PDB entry 5L8R | X-ray diffraction, 2.60 A resolution | chains C and D of the 16 polymer chains in the assembly

# Chain C
Molecule: Photosystem I iron-sulfur center
From: Pisum sativum
Notes: EC 1.97.1.12
UniProtKB: P10793 (PSAC_PEA); numbering as in UniProt (aligned over 1-81)
Chain sequence (81 residues; each row starts with the number of its first residue):
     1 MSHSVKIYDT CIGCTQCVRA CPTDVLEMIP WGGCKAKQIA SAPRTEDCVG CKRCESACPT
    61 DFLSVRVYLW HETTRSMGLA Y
Unresolved in the structure: 1
Ion coordination: 4Fe-4S cluster Fe site 1: C11, C14, C17; 4Fe-4S cluster Fe site 2: C21, C48, C51, C54
Ligand contacts:
  - 4Fe-4S cluster (SF4), molecule 1: V5, C21, P22, T23, V25, L26, C48, V49, G50, C51, K52, R53, C54, V67
  - 4Fe-4S cluster (SF4), molecule 2: I7, C11, I12, G13, C14, T15, Q16, C17, M28, A40, A57, C58, P59, T60, S64, V65
Swiss-Prot annotation at these positions:
  - binding site ([4Fe-4S] cluster): C11, C14, C17, C21, C48, C51, C54, C58

# Chain D
Molecule: PsaD
From: Pisum sativum
Chain sequence (143 residues; numbered 69 to 211; the number before each row is that of its first residue):
    69 GFTPPELDPN TPSPIFGGST GGLLRKAQVE EFYVITWESP KEQIFEMPTG GAAIMREGPN
   129 LLKLARKEQC LALGTRLRSK YKIKYQFYRV FPSGEVQYLH PKDGVYPEKV NPGRQGVGVN
   189 FRSIGKNVSP IEVKFTGKQP YDL

# Interface between chain C and chain D
Contacting residue pairs (77):
  S4(C) with Y209(D)
  K6(C) with G186(D); N188(D); Y209(D); D210(D), salt bridge
  I7(C) with G186(D), hydrogen bond (backbone-backbone); V187(D); N188(D), hydrogen bond (backbone-backbone)
  Y8(C) with N188(D); R190(D); I192(D), hydrophobic; N195(D), hydrogen bond; Y209(D)
  D9(C) with N188(D), hydrogen bond (backbone-backbone); F189(D); R190(D), hydrogen bond (side chain-backbone); S191(D), hydrogen bond (side chain-backbone)
  T10(C) with S191(D)
  T15(C) with E176(D)
  V18(C) with P175(D); E176(D)
  R19(C) with E176(D)
  C21(C) with L139(D)
  P22(C) with E136(D); L139(D)
  T23(C) with K135(D), hydrogen bond (backbone-side chain); L139(D)
  D24(C) with K135(D), hydrogen bond (backbone-side chain); L139(D); H168(D); P175(D)
  L26(C) with P175(D)
  E27(C) with P175(D); R182(D)
  M28(C) with P175(D), hydrogen bond (backbone-backbone); E176(D); V178(D); N179(D); R182(D), hydrogen bond (backbone-side chain)
  I29(C) with V178(D); R182(D); G184(D)
  P30(C) with V178(D); N179(D); P180(D), hydrophobic
  W31(C) with F189(D)
  Q38(C) with V178(D)
  A40(C) with V187(D)
  S41(C) with Q183(D); G184(D); V185(D), hydrogen bond (side chain-backbone)
  A42(C) with V185(D), hydrogen bond (backbone-backbone)
  P43(C) with V185(D), hydrophobic
  R44(C) with K170(D)
  D47(C) with K135(D), salt bridge; R157(D), salt bridge
  V49(C) with R134(D)
  F62(C) with I192(D), hydrophobic
  L63(C) with I192(D)
  R66(C) with I192(D)
  Y68(C) with N195(D); Y209(D), hydrophobic
  W70(C) with Q207(D); Y209(D)
  T74(C) with K94(D); E98(D), hydrogen bond
  R75(C) with E99(D), salt bridge; Y101(D); R157(D)
  G78(C) with R134(D), hydrogen bond (backbone-side chain)
  L79(C) with K94(D); R134(D)
  A80(C) with K94(D); A133(D), hydrophobic; R134(D)
  Y81(C) with L92(D), hydrophobic; K94(D)
Also at the interface, not in a pair above, chain C (40 interface residues in all): V5, I39
Also at the interface, not in a pair above, chain D (36 interface residues in all): F159, L167, K177

# Summary
40 residues of chain C and 36 residues of chain D are in contact; the contacts include 14 hydrogen bonds and 4
salt bridges. Among the polar pairs are K6(C)-D210(D), D47(C)-K135(D) and D47(C)-R157(D). Chain C binds 4Fe-4S
cluster.
Here chain C is Photosystem I iron-sulfur center and chain D is PsaD, both from Pisum sativum. Entry 5L8R (The
structure of plant photosystem I super-complex at 2.6 angstrom resolution) was determined by X-ray
diffraction.
